PDB entry 7K2Z | X-ray diffraction, 1.61 A resolution | chain A

[Chain A]
Protein: PsKAI2B protein
Organism: Pisum sativum
Amino-acid sequence (270 residues; numbered 1 to 270; the number before each row is that of its first residue):
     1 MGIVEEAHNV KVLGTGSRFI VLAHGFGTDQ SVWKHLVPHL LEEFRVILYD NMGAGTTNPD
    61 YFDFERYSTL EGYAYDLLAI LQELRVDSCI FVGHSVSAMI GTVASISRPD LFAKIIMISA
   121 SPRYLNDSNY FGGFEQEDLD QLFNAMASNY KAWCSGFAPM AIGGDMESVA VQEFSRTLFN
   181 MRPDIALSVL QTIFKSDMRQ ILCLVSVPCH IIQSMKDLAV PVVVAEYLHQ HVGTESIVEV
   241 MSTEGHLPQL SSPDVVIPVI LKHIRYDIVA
From the paper describing this entry:
  - specificity-determining residues: Met-160, Leu-190, Leu-218
  - catalytic residues: His-246

[Summary]
The paper reports the catalytic residue His-246; specificity determinants Met-160, Leu-190 and Leu-218.
Chain A is PsKAI2B protein (Pisum sativum); the structure, Crystal structure of Pisum sativum KAI2 Apo form,
was determined by X-ray diffraction, deposited together with 7K38.
